PDB entry 6ECX | X-ray diffraction, 1.90 A resolution | chain A

[Chain A]
Name: StiE protein
Source organism: Stigmatella aurantiaca
Notes: fragment: oxygen methyltransferase
UniProt: Q8RJY2 (Q8RJY2_STIAU); residue numbers follow UniProt; this construct covers 942-1257
Chain sequence (319 residues; numbered 939 to 1257; the number before each row is that of its first residue):
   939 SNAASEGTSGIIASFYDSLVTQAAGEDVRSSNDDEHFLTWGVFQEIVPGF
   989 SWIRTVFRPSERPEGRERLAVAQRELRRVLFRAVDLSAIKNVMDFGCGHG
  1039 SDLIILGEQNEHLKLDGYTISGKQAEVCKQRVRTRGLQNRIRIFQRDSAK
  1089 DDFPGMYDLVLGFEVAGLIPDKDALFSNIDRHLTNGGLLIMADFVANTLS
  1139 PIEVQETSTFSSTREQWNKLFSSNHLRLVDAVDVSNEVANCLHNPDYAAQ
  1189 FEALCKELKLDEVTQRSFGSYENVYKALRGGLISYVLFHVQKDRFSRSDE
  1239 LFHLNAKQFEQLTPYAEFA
Disordered / not traced: 939-947, 959-973, 1137-1146, 1197-1198
Construct notes: expression tag (939-941)
Ligand contacts: S-adenosylmethionine (SAM): L957, F975, L976, T977, R1015, F1033, G1034, C1035, G1036, D1040, Y1056, T1057, I1058, S1059, Q1062, R1084, D1085, S1086, F1101, E1102, V1103, L1106, I1107
From the paper describing this entry:
  - mutagenesis - Y954F: increased catalytic activity
  - conformationally variable residues (order/disorder transition): G948 to V958
  - binding site for S-adenosylmethionine: E1102, L1106
  - contacts within the chain: E1102-Y1223 (hydrogen bond)
  - catalytic residues: E1102, Y1223
  - mutagenesis - E1102A, Y1223F: abolished catalytic activity
  - mutagenesis - E1102Q: abolished catalytic activity on acetoacetyl-ACP

[Summary]
Bound to chain A: S-adenosylmethionine. From the paper: catalytic residues E1102 and Y1223; E1102A and Y1223F
abolish catalytic activity; 4 substitutions were tested in all.
Chain A is StiE protein (Stigmatella aurantiaca); the structure, StiE O-MT residues 942-1257, was determined
by X-ray diffraction (same publication as 6ECT, 6ECV and 6ECW).
